3MFE - chains V and 2 of the 28 polymer chains in the assembly; structure by X-ray diffraction, 2.60 A resolution.

Chain V:
Molecule: Proteasome subunit beta
Organism: Mycobacterium tuberculosis
Notes: EC 3.4.25.1
UniProt: O33245 (PSB_MYCTU); residues 301-534 here correspond to UniProt positions 58-291 (UniProt number = residue number - 243)
Chain sequence (240 residues; row label = number of the first residue in the row):
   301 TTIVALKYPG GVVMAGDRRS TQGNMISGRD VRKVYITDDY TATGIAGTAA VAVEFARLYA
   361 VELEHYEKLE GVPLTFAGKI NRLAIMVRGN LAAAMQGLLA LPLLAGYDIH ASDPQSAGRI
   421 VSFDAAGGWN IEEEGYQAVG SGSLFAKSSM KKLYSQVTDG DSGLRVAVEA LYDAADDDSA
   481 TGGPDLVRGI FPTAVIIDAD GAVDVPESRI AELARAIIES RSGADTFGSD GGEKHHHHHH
Not modelled in the structure: 525-540
Sequence notes: expression tag (535-540)
From the paper describing this entry:
  - catalytic residues: T301 (citing earlier work)

Chain 2:
Molecule: Proteasome subunit beta
Organism: Mycobacterium tuberculosis
Notes: EC 3.4.25.1
UniProt: O33245 (PSB_MYCTU); residues 302-534 here correspond to UniProt positions 59-291 (UniProt number = residue number - 243)
Chain sequence (240 residues; each row starts with the number of its first residue):
   301 XTIVALKYPG GVVMAGDRRS TQGNMISGRD VRKVYITDDY TATGIAGTAA VAVEFARLYA
   361 VELEHYEKLE GVPLTFAGKI NRLAIMVRGN LAAAMQGLLA LPLLAGYDIH ASDPQSAGRI
   421 VSFDAAGGWN IEEEGYQAVG SGSLFAKSSM KKLYSQVTDG DSGLRVAVEA LYDAADDDSA
   481 TGGPDLVRGI FPTAVIIDAD GAVDVPESRI AELARAIIES RSGADTFGSD GGEKHHHHHH
Not modelled in the structure: 523-540
Sequence notes: amidation (301); expression tag (535-540)
Modified / non-standard residues: OZT ((4S,5R)-5-methyl-2-oxo-1,3-oxazolidine-4-carboxylic acid) at position 301

Chain V / chain 2 interface:
Residue-residue contacts (19; chain V residue first):
  R318(V) with E433(2), salt bridge
  M325(V) with L444(2), hydrophobic
  R329(V) with E434(2), salt bridge
  D330(V) with N430(2); I431(2); E432(2); E433(2), hydrogen bond (side chain-backbone)
  R332(V) with E433(2), salt bridge
  A350(V) with D424(2); G428(2); W429(2)
  V353(V) with W429(2), hydrophobic
  E354(V) with N381(2); R388(2), salt bridge; W429(2), hydrogen bond
  R357(V) with N381(2), hydrogen bond
  Q396(V) with M395(2)
  R488(V) with E434(2), salt bridge; K451(2)
Other interface residues (no listed pair), chain V (13 interface residues in all): V351, L398
Other interface residues (no listed pair), chain 2 (15 interface residues in all): L391, A426

Overview:
The interface between chain V and chain 2 involves 13 residues on one side and 15 on the other; the contacts
include 3 hydrogen bonds and 5 salt bridges. Polar contacts include R318(V)-E433(2), R329(V)-E434(2) and
R332(V)-E433(2). From the paper: the catalytic residue T301(V).
Chain V is Proteasome subunit beta and chain 2 is Proteasome subunit beta, both from Mycobacterium
tuberculosis; the structure, Crystal Structure of Mycobacterium Tuberculosis Proteasome open-gate mutant with
H0 movement, was determined by X-ray diffraction, deposited together with 3MI0 and 3MKA.
